PDB entry 8EHS | electron microscopy, 3.30 A resolution | chains C and D of the 7 polymer chains in the assembly

# Chain C (and D)
Name: CS17 fimbriae major subunit
Source organism: Escherichia coli
Notes: chain D of this document is another copy of the same molecule, construct and numbering; everything in this record applies to it too
UniProt: Q848J7 (Q848J7_ECOLX); residues 1-145 here correspond to UniProt positions 24-168 (UniProt number = residue number + 23)
Amino-acid sequence (145 residues; each row starts with the number of its first residue):
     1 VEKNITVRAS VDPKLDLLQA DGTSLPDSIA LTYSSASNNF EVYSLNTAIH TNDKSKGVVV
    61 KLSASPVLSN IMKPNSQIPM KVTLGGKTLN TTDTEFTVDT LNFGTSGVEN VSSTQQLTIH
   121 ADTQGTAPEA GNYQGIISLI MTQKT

# Chain C / chain D interface
Contacting residue pairs (70; chain C residue first):
  Val1(C) - Ser63(D)
  Val1(C) - Ile140(D)  hydrophobic
  Glu2(C) - Asp12(D)
  Glu2(C) - Leu139(D)
  Glu2(C) - Met141(D)
  Lys3(C) - Leu17(D)  hydrogen bond (side chain-backbone)
  Lys3(C) - Ile137(D)
  Lys3(C) - Ser138(D)
  Lys3(C) - Leu139(D)  hydrogen bond (backbone-backbone)
  Asn4(C) - Asp27(D)
  Asn4(C) - Ile137(D)
  Asn4(C) - Ser138(D)
  Ile5(C) - Pro26(D)
  Ile5(C) - Asp27(D)
  Ile5(C) - Ile136(D)
  Ile5(C) - Ile137(D)  hydrogen bond (backbone-backbone)
  Thr6(C) - Asp27(D)  hydrogen bond (backbone-backbone)
  Thr6(C) - Ser28(D)
  Thr6(C) - Ile29(D)  hydrogen bond (backbone-backbone)
  Thr6(C) - Gln134(D)
  Thr6(C) - Gly135(D)  hydrogen bond (side chain-backbone)
  Val7(C) - Ile29(D)
  Val7(C) - Leu31(D)  hydrophobic
  Val7(C) - Leu68(D)
  Val7(C) - Gln134(D)
  Val7(C) - Gly135(D)  hydrogen bond (backbone-backbone)
  Val7(C) - Ile137(D)  hydrophobic
  Arg8(C) - Ser28(D)  hydrogen bond
  Arg8(C) - Ile29(D)  hydrogen bond (backbone-backbone)
  Arg8(C) - Ala30(D)
  Arg8(C) - Leu31(D)  hydrogen bond (backbone-backbone)
  Arg8(C) - Tyr133(D)
  Arg8(C) - Gln134(D)
  Ala9(C) - Leu31(D)
  Ala9(C) - Phe40(D)  hydrophobic
  Ala9(C) - Asn132(D)
  Ala9(C) - Tyr133(D)  hydrogen bond (backbone-backbone)
  Ser10(C) - Gly131(D)
  Ser10(C) - Asn132(D)
  Val11(C) - Tyr33(D)  hydrophobic
  Val11(C) - Phe40(D)  hydrophobic
  Val11(C) - Pro128(D)
  Val11(C) - Ala130(D)
  Val11(C) - Gly131(D)  hydrogen bond (backbone-backbone)
  Val11(C) - Tyr133(D)  hydrophobic
  Asp12(C) - Tyr33(D)
  Pro13(C) - Tyr33(D)  hydrophobic
  Pro13(C) - Ser35(D)
  Pro13(C) - Pro128(D)
  Pro13(C) - Ala130(D)
  Lys14(C) - Ser35(D)
  Leu15(C) - Ser35(D)
  Asp16(C) - Tyr33(D)
  Asp16(C) - Ser34(D)
  Asp16(C) - Ser35(D)  hydrogen bond (side chain-backbone)
  Leu18(C) - Thr32(D)
  Leu18(C) - Tyr33(D)
  Leu18(C) - Glu41(D)
  Gly22(C) - Glu41(D)
  Ser24(C) - Thr32(D)
  His50(C) - Ser34(D)
  His50(C) - Ser35(D)  hydrogen bond (backbone-side chain)
  His50(C) - Ala36(D)
  Thr51(C) - Ser35(D)  hydrogen bond (backbone-side chain)
  Thr51(C) - Ala36(D)
  Asn52(C) - Ser35(D)
  Asn52(C) - Asn38(D)
  Glu109(C) - Ala36(D)
  Asn110(C) - Ala36(D)
  Val111(C) - Ala36(D)  hydrophobic
Other interface residues (no listed pair), chain C (26 interface residues in all): Thr23
Other interface residues (no listed pair), chain D (38 interface residues in all): Leu15, Leu18, Ser24, Leu25, Met80, Ala127, Glu129

# In short
Chain C and chain D form an interface of 26 and 38 residues respectively, with 15 hydrogen bonds. Polar pairs
include Lys3(C)-Leu17(D), Thr6(C)-Gly135(D) and Arg8(C)-Ser28(D).
Both chains are CS17 fimbriae major subunit (Escherichia coli). Entry 8EHS (Cryo-EM reconstruction of the CS17
bacterial adhesion pili) was determined by electron microscopy (same publication as 8EHR).
